9DTF - chains B and E of the 6 polymer chains in the assembly; structure by X-ray diffraction, 2.45 A resolution.

# Chain B (and E)
Name: Phenylalanine--tRNA ligase beta subunit
Organism: Mycobacterium tuberculosis H37Rv
Notes: EC 6.1.1.20; chain E of this document is another copy of the same molecule, construct and numbering; everything in this record applies to it too
Reference sequence: P9WFU1 (SYFB_MYCTU); residue numbers follow UniProt; this construct covers 1-831
Chain sequence (835 residues; numbered -3 to 831; the number before each row is that of its first residue; numbers below 1 keep their minus sign (Gln-3 is residue -3)):
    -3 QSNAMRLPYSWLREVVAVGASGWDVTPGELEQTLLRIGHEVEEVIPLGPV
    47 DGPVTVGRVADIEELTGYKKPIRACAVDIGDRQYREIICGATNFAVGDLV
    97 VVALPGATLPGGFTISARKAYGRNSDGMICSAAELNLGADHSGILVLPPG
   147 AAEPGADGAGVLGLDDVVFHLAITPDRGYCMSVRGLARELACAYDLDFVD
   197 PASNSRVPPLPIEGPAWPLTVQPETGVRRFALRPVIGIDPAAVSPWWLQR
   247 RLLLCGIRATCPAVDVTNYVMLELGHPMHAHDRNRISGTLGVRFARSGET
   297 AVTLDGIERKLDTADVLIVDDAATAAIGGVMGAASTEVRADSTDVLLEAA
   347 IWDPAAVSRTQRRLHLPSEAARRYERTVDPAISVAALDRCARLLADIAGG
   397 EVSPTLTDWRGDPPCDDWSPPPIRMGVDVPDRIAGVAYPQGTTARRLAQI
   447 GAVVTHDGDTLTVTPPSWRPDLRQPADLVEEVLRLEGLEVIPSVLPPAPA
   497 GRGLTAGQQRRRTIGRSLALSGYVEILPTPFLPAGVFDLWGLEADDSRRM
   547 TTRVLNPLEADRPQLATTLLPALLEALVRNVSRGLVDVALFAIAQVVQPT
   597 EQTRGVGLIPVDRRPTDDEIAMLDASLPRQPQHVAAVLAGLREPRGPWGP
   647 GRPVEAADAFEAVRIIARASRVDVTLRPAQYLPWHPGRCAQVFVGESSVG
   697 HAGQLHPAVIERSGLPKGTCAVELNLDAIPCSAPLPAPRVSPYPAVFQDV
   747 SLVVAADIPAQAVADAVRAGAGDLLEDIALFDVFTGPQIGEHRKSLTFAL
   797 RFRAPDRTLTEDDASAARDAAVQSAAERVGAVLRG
Not modelled in the structure: -3 (chain E: -3, 57-68, 84-86, 111-121, 136-137)
Construct notes: expression tag (-3 to 0)
Curated features (UniProtKB/Swiss-Prot):
  - binding site (Mg(2+)): Asp467, Asp473, Glu476, Glu477
Ion coordination: Mg2+: Glu476 (shared with 1 residue of chain A)
What the authors report for this chain:
  - binding site for tRNA(Phe): Phe780
  - catalytic residues: Thr263, Asn264, Ser364 (proposed by the authors, not directly observed)
  - specificity-determining residues: Gly325, Glu344 (proposed by the authors, not directly observed)

# Chain B / chain E interface
Pairs across the interface - 28 pairs, chain B then chain E:
  Leu491(B) with Ala496(E), hydrophobic
  Ala494(B) with Pro493(E); Ala494(E), hydrogen bond (backbone-backbone)
  Pro495(B) with Ala494(E)
  Ala496(B) with Leu491(E), hydrophobic; Ala494(E)
  Arg512(B) with Arg512(E)
  Ser513(B) with Leu516(E)
  Leu516(B) with Ser513(E); Leu516(E), hydrophobic
  Arg579(B) with Pro738(E), hydrogen bond (side chain-backbone); Arg799(E), hydrogen bond (backbone-side chain)
  Gly580(B) with Phe743(E)
  Leu581(B) with Arg797(E)
  Arg641(B) with Phe777(E); Ala795(E)
  Gly642(B) with Leu776(E); Phe777(E)
  Pro643(B) with Leu776(E)
  Pro738(B) with Arg579(E), hydrogen bond (backbone-side chain)
  Phe743(B) with Gly580(E)
  Leu776(B) with Gly642(E); Pro643(E)
  Phe777(B) with Arg641(E); Gly642(E)
  Ala795(B) with Arg641(E)
  Arg797(B) with Leu581(E)
  Arg799(B) with Arg579(E), hydrogen bond (side chain-backbone)
Interface residues without a listed pair, chain B (22 interface residues in all): Asp745, Val779
Interface residues without a listed pair, chain E (24 interface residues in all): Pro492, Asp745, Glu772, Val779

# Overview
22 residues of chain B face 24 of chain E across their interface; the contacts include 5 hydrogen bonds. Among
the polar pairs are Arg579(B)-Pro738(E), Arg579(B)-Arg799(E) and Ala494(B)-Ala494(E). From UniProt: 4
Mg2+-binding residues on chain B. From the paper: catalytic residues Thr263(B), Asn264(B) and Ser364(B); a
binding site for tRNA(Phe) at Phe780(B).
Both chains are Phenylalanine--tRNA ligase beta subunit (Mycobacterium tuberculosis H37Rv). Entry 9DTF
(Crystal structure of the complex of M. tuberculosis PheRS with cognate precursor tRNA and fragment
DDD01008876) was determined by X-ray diffraction (same publication as 9DRT, 9DSX, 9DRS and 9DRV).
